PDB entry 9NL4 | electron microscopy, 4.60 A resolution (low resolution: residue-level contacts below are approximate; hydrogen-bond / salt-bridge calls are withheld) | chains A and B of the 5 polymer chains in the assembly

# Chain A
Name: R2 retrotransposon protein
Organism: Platysternon megacephalum
Chain sequence (1121 residues; row label = number of the first residue in the row):
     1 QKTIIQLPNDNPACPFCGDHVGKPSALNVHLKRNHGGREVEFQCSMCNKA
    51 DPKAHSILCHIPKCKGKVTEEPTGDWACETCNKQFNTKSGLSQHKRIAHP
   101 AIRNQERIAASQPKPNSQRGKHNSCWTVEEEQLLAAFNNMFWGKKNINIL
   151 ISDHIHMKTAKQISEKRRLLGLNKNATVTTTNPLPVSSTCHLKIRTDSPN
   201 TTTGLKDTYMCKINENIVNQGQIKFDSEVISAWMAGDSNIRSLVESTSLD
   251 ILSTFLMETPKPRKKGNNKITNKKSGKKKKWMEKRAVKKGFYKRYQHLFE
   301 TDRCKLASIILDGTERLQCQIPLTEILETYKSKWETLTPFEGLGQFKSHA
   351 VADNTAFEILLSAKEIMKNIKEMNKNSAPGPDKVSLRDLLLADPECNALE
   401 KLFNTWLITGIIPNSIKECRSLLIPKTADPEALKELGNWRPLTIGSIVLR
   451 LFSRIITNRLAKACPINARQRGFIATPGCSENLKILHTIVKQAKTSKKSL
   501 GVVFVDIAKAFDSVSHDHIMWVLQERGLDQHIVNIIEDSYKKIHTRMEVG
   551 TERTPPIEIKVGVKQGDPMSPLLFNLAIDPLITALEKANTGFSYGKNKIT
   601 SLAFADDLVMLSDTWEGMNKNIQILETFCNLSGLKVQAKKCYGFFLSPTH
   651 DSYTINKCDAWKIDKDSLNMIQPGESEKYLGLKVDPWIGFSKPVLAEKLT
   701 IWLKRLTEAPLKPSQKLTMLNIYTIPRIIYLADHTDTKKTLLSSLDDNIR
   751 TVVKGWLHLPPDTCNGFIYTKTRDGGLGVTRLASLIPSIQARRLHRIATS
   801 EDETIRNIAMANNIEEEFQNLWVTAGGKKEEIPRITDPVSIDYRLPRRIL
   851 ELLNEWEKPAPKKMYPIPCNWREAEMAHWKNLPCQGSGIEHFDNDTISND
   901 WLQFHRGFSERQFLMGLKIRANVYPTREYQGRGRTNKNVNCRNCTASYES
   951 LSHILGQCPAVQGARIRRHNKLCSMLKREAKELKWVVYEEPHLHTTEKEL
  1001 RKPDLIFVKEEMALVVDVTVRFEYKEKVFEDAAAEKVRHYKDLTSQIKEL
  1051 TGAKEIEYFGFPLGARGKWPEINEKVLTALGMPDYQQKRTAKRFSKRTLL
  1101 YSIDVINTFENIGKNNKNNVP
Unresolved in the structure: 266-279
Ion coordination: Zn2+ site 1: Cys14, Cys17, His30, His35; Zn2+ site 2: Cys44, Cys47, His60, Cys64; Zn2+ site 3: Cys78, Cys81, His94, His99; Zn2+ site 4: Cys941, Cys944, His953, Cys958

# Chain B
Molecule: Bottom strand of target rDNA
Sequence (70 nucleotides; numbered 1 to 70; the number before each row is that of its first residue):
     1 TTAGATGACGAGGCATTTGGCTACCTTAAGAGAGTCATAGTTACTCCCGC
    51 CGTTTACCCGCGCTTCACAG
Unresolved in the structure: 1-23, 63-70

# Chain A / chain B interface
Contacting residue pairs (99):
  Asp51(A) with DT35(B)
  Lys53(A) with DG34(B)
  His55(A) with DG32(B); DA33(B); DG34(B)
  Ser56(A) with DG34(B); DT35(B)
  Cys59(A) with DG34(B); DT35(B)
  His60(A) with DC36(B)
  Lys63(A) with DG34(B); DT35(B); DC36(B)
  Lys65(A) with DC36(B)
  Lys88(A) with DC47(B); DC48(B)
  Ser92(A) with DC46(B)
  Arg96(A) with DA43(B); DC44(B); DT45(B)
  Arg103(A) with DT45(B); DC46(B)
  Arg107(A) with DC44(B); DT45(B)
  Gln118(A) with DT53(B); DT54(B); DT55(B)
  Arg119(A) with DT55(B); DA56(B)
  His122(A) with DT55(B); DA56(B); DC57(B)
  Asn123(A) with DA56(B); DC57(B)
  Ser124(A) with DA56(B); DC57(B)
  Trp126(A) with DC57(B)
  Lys161(A) with DC58(B); DC59(B)
  Glu165(A) with DC57(B); DC58(B)
  Arg168(A) with DC57(B); DC58(B); DC59(B)
  Leu169(A) with DA56(B); DC57(B)
  Asp651(A) with DC46(B); DC47(B)
  Ser652(A) with DC44(B); DT45(B), covalent bond
  Tyr653(A) with DC44(B); DT45(B)
  Arg750(A) with DA33(B)
  Lys754(A) with DG32(B)
  Asp762(A) with DG30(B); DA31(B); DG32(B)
  Thr763(A) with DG32(B)
  Cys764(A) with DA31(B); DG32(B)
  Asn765(A) with DG32(B)
  Leu882(A) with DA31(B)
  Pro883(A) with DA28(B); DA31(B)
  Cys884(A) with DA29(B); DG30(B); DA31(B)
  Gln885(A) with DA31(B)
  Ser887(A) with DA28(B)
  Glu928(A) with DA29(B)
  Gly933(A) with DG30(B)
  Arg934(A) with DG30(B)
  Tyr948(A) with DA28(B); DA29(B)
  Ser950(A) with DT27(B)
  Ser952(A) with DT26(B); DT27(B)
  His953(A) with DT27(B)
  Leu955(A) with DC25(B); DT26(B)
  Gly956(A) with DC25(B)
  Gln957(A) with DC25(B); DT26(B); DT27(B)
  Gln962(A) with DC24(B)
  Arg965(A) with DC24(B)
  Ile966(A) with DC24(B)
  Arg968(A) with DC24(B); DC25(B)
  His969(A) with DC24(B)
  Asp1004(A) with DC24(B)
  Thr1019(A) with DC25(B)
  Val1020(A) with DC25(B)
  Arg1021(A) with DC25(B); DT26(B)
  Phe1022(A) with DT26(B)
  Tyr1024(A) with DT27(B); DA28(B)
  Lys1025(A) with DT27(B)
Other interface residues (no listed pair), chain A (66 interface residues in all): Gly120, His650, Thr751, Gly766, Arg932, Ser947, Val1018
Other interface residues (no listed pair), chain B (27 interface residues in all): DA37

# Overview
Chain A and chain B form an interface of 66 and 27 residues respectively; the contacts include 1 covalent
bond. Cys14(A), Cys17(A), His30(A) and His35(A) form the Zn2+ site 1. Cys44(A), Cys47(A), His60(A) and
Cys64(A) coordinate Zn2+ site 2.
Chain A is R2 retrotransposon protein (Platysternon megacephalum) and chain B is Bottom strand of target rDNA;
the structure, Structure of R2 retrotransposon protein from Platysternon megacephalum after second strand
nicking, was determined by electron microscopy together with 9NL2 and 9NL3 from the same study.
